7E58 - chain A; structure by X-ray diffraction, 2.60 A resolution.

== Chain A ==
Name: Guanylate-binding protein 2
Source organism: Homo sapiens
Notes: EC 3.6.5.-
UniProtKB: P32456 (GBP2_HUMAN); residue numbers follow UniProt; this construct covers 1-591
Chain sequence (591 residues; row label = number of the first residue in the row):
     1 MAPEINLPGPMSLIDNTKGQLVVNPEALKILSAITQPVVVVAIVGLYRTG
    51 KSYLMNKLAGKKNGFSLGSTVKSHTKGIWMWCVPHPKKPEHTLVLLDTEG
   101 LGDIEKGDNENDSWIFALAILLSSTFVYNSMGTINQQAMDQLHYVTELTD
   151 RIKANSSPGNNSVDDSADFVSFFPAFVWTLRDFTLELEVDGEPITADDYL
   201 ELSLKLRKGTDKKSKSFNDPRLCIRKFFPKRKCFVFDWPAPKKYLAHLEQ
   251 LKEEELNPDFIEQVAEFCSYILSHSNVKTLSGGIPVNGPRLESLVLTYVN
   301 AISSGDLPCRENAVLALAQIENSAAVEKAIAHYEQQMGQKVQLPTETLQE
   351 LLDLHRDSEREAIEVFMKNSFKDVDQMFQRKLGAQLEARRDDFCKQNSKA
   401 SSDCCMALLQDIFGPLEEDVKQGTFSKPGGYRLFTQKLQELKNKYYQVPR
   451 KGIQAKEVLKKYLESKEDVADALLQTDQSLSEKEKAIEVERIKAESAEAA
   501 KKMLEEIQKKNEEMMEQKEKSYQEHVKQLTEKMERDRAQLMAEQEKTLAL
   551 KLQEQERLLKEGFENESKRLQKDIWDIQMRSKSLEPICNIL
Not modelled in the structure: 1-7, 60-75, 103-108, 158-161, 343, 584-591
Differences from the reference sequence: conflict R310 (Met in P32456)
UniProt features mapped onto this chain:
  - binding site (GTP): G45 to S52, R181, D182, L245
  - modified residue: C588 (Cysteine methyl ester)
  - lipidation: C588 (S-geranylgeranyl cysteine)
  - mutagenesis: C588 to L591 (No effect on subcellular location by confocal microscopy, but loss of membrane-association by subcellular fractionation), C588 (C588A: Loss of isoprenylation and of localization at the Golgi apparatus)

== Overview ==
Curated annotation (UniProt) lists 11 GTP-binding residues and 4 mutagenesis sites.
Chain A is Guanylate-binding protein 2 (Homo sapiens); the structure, interferon-inducible anti-viral protein
2, was determined by X-ray diffraction (same publication as 7CKF and 7E59).
